Entry 9D9W (electron microscopy, 3.50 A resolution); this record covers chains Fd and Ff of the 42 polymer chains in the assembly.

Chain Fd (and Ff):
Protein: Portal protein
From: Mycobacterium phage Bxb1
Notes: chain Ff of this document is another copy of the same molecule, construct and numbering; everything in this record applies to it too
Reference sequence: Q9B0B0 (Q9B0B0_BPMB1); residue numbers follow UniProt; this construct covers 1-488
Sequence (488 residues; row label = number of the first residue in the row):
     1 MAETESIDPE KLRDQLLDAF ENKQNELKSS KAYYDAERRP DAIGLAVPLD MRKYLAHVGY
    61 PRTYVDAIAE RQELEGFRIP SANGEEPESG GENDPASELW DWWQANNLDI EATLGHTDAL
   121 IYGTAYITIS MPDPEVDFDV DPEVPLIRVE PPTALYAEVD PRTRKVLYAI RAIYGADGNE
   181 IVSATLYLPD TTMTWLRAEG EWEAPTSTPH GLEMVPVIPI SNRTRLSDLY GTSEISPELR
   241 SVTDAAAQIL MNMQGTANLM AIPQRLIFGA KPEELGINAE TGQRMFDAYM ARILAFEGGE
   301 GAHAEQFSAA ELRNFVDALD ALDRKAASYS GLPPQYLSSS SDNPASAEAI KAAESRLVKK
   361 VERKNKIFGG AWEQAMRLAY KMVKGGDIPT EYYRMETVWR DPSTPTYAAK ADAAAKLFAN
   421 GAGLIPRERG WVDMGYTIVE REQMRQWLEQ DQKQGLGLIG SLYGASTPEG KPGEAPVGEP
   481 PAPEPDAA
Not modelled in the structure: 1-5, 456-488

Interface between chain Fd and chain Ff:
Residue-residue contacts (15; chain Fd residue first):
  Leu-45(Fd) with Tyr-289(Ff)
  Ala-46(Fd) with Tyr-289(Ff); Met-290(Ff), hydrogen bond (backbone-backbone)
  Val-47(Fd) with Met-290(Ff)
  Pro-48(Fd) with Tyr-289(Ff), hydrophobic
  Leu-49(Fd) with Tyr-289(Ff), hydrophobic
  Arg-52(Fd) with Tyr-289(Ff)
  Asn-252(Fd) with Met-290(Ff)
  Gly-255(Fd) with Met-290(Ff)
  Thr-256(Fd) with Met-290(Ff), hydrogen bond (backbone-side chain)
  Leu-259(Fd) with Met-290(Ff), hydrophobic; Ala-291(Ff), hydrophobic
  Met-260(Fd) with Met-290(Ff); Ala-291(Ff), hydrophobic
  Phe-307(Fd) with Ile-293(Ff), hydrophobic

Overview:
12 residues of chain Fd and 4 residues of chain Ff are in contact, with 2 hydrogen bonds. Polar contacts
include Thr-256(Fd)/Met-290(Ff) and Ala-46(Fd)/Met-290(Ff).
Chain Fd and chain Ff are both Portal protein (Mycobacterium phage Bxb1); the structure, Mycobacteriophage
Bxb1 C1 Capsid and Portal - Composite map and model, was determined by electron microscopy, deposited together
with 9D93, 9D94, 9D9L and 9D9X.
